Entry 9CRS (electron microscopy, 2.90 A resolution); this record covers chains B and I of the 9 polymer chains in the assembly.

[Chain B]
Protein: Gamma-aminobutyric acid receptor subunit alpha-1
Organism: Homo sapiens
Reference sequence: P14867 (GBRA1_HUMAN); residues 1-429 here correspond to UniProt positions 28-456 (UniProt number = residue number + 27)
Chain sequence (429 residues; each row starts with the number of its first residue):
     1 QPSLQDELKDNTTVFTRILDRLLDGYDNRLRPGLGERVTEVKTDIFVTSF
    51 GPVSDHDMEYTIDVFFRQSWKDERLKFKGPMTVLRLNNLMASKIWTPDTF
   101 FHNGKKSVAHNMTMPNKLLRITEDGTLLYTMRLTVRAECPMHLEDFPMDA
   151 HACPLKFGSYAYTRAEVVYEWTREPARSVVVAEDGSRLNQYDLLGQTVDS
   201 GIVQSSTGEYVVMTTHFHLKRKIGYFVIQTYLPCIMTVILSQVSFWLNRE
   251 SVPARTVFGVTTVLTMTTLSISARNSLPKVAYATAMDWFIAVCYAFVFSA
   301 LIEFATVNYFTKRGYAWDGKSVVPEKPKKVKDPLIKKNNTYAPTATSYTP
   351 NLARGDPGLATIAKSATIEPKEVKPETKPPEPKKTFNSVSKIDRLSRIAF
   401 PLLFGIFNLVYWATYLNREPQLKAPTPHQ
Unresolved in the structure: 1-9, 321-383, 419-429
UniProt features mapped onto this chain:
  - binding site (4-aminobutanoate): Arg-67, Thr-130
  - binding site (3alpha-hydroxy-5alpha-pregnan-11,20-dione): Trp-246
  - glycosylation (N-linked (GlcNAc...) asparagine): Asn-11, Asn-111
Cystine bridges: Cys-139/Cys-153
Covalent attachments: glycan linked to Asn-111
Residues lining bound ligands:
  - gamma-amino-butanoic acid (ABU): Phe-65, Arg-67, Leu-118, Thr-130
  - PIO ([(2R)-2-octanoyloxy-3-[oxidanyl-[(1R,2R,3S,4R,5R,6S)-2,3,6-tris(oxidanyl)-4,5-diphosphonooxy-cyclohexyl]oxy-phosphoryl]oxy-propyl] octanoate): Arg-249, Ser-299, Ile-302, Glu-303, Thr-306, Phe-310, Lys-312, Arg-313, Asn-387, Ser-388, Val-389, Ser-390, Lys-391, Ile-392, Leu-395, Ser-396

[Chain I]
Protein: Kappa Fab_1F4 Light Chain
Organism: Mus musculus
Chain sequence (213 residues; numbered 1 to 213; the number before each row is that of its first residue):
     1 NIVMTQSPKSMSMSVGERVTLSCKASEYVGTYVSWYQQKPEQSPKLLIYG
    51 ASNRYTGVPDRFTGSGSATDFTLTIGSVQAEDLADYHCGQSYSYPTFGAG
   101 TKLELKRADAAPTVSIFPPSSEQLTSGGASVVCFLNNFYPKDINVKWKID
   151 GSERQNGVLNSWTDQDSKDSTYSMSSTLTLTKDEYERHNSYTCEATHKTS
   201 TSPIVKSFNRNEC
Unresolved in the structure: 106-213
Cystine bridges: Cys-23/Cys-88

[Chain B / chain I interface]
Pairs across the interface - 17 pairs, chain B then chain I:
  Glu-170(B) / Tyr-32(I)
  Trp-171(B) / Tyr-32(I)  hydrogen bond
  Glu-174(B) / Ser-93(I)
  Glu-174(B) / Tyr-94(I)
  Pro-175(B) / Tyr-32(I)
  Pro-175(B) / Ser-91(I)
  Pro-175(B) / Tyr-92(I)
  Ala-176(B) / Tyr-92(I)  hydrogen bond (backbone-backbone)
  Arg-177(B) / Tyr-94(I)  hydrogen bond
  Thr-197(B) / Tyr-28(I)
  Thr-197(B) / Tyr-92(I)
  Val-198(B) / Tyr-28(I)  hydrogen bond (backbone-side chain)
  Val-198(B) / Tyr-92(I)  hydrophobic
  Asp-199(B) / Tyr-28(I)
  Asp-199(B) / Gly-30(I)
  Asp-199(B) / Thr-31(I)  hydrogen bond
  Ser-200(B) / Tyr-32(I)
Also at the interface, not in a pair above, chain B (11 interface residues in all): Gln-196

[In short]
11 residues of chain B face 8 of chain I across their interface, with 5 hydrogen bonds. Polar pairs include
Trp-171(B)/Tyr-32(I), Arg-177(B)/Tyr-94(I) and Val-198(B)/Tyr-28(I). Ligands of chain B: gamma-amino-butanoic
acid and compound PIO.
Chain B is Gamma-aminobutyric acid receptor subunit alpha-1 (Homo sapiens) and chain I is Kappa Fab_1F4 Light
Chain (Mus musculus); the structure, Native human GABAA receptor of beta2-alpha1-beta2-alpha1-gamma2 assembly,
was determined by electron microscopy, deposited together with 9CRV, 9CSB, 9CT0, 9CTJ, 9CTP, 9CTV and 6
further entries.
